Entry 3CTT (X-ray diffraction, 2.10 A resolution); this record covers chain A.

# Chain A
Molecule: Maltase-glucoamylase
From: Homo sapiens
Notes: EC 3.2.1.20; fragment: N-terminal subunit
UniProt: O43451 (MGA_HUMAN); residues 1-868 here correspond to UniProt positions 87-954 (UniProt number = residue number + 86)
Chain sequence (870 residues; numbered 1 to 870; the number before each row is that of its first residue):
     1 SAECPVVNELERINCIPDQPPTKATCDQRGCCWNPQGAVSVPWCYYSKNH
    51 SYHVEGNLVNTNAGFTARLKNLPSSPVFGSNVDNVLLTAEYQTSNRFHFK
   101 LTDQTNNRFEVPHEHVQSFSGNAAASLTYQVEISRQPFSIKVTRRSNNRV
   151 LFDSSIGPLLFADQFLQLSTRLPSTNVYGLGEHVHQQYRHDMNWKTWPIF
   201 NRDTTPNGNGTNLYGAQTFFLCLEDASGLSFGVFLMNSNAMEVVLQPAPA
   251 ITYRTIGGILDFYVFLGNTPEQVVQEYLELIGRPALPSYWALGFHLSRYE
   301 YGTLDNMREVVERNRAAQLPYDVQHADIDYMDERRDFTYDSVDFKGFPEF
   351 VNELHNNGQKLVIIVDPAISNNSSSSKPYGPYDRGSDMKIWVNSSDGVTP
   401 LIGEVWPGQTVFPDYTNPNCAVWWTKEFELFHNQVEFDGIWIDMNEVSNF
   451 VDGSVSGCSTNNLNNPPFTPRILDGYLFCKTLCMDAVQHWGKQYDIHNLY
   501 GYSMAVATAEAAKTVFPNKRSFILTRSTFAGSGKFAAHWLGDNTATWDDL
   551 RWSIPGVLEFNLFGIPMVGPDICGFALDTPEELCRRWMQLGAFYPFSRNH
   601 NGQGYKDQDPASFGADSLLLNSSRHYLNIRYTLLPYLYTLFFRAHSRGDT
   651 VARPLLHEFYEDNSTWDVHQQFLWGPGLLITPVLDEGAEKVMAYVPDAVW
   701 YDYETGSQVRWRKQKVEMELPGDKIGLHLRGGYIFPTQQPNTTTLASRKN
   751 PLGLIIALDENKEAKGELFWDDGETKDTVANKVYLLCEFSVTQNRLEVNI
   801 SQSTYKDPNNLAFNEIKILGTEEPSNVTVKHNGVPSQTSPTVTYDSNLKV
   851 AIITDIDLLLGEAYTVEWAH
Unresolved in the structure: 1-6, 837-838
Differences from the reference sequence: expression tag (869-870)
Curated features (UniProtKB/Swiss-Prot):
  - active site: Asp443 (Nucleophile), Glu446
  - binding site (acarbose): Asp203, Asp327, Arg526, Asp542, His600
  - modified residue (Sulfotyrosine): Tyr330, Tyr339
  - glycosylation (N-linked (GlcNAc...) asparagine): Asn49, Asn209, Asn371, Asn372, Asn393, Asn621, Asn663, Asn741, Asn799, Asn826
Cystine bridges: Cys15-Cys31, Cys573-Cys584
Glycans and other covalent adducts: N-acetylglucosamine (NAG) linked to Asn393, Asn741
Residues lining bound ligands: casuarine (3CU): Tyr299, Asp327, Ile328, Ile364, Trp406, Trp441, Asp443, Met444, Arg526, Trp539, Asp542, Phe575, Arg598, His600

# Overview
Bound to chain A: casuarine. N-acetylglucosamine is covalently linked to Asn393 and Asn741. Curated annotation
(UniProt) lists active-site residues Asp443 and Glu446 and 5 acarbose-binding residues.
Chain A is Maltase-glucoamylase (Homo sapiens); the structure, Crystal complex of N-terminal Human
Maltase-Glucoamylase with Casuarine, was determined by X-ray diffraction together with 2JJB from the same
study.
